6J1W - chains A and B of the 3 polymer chains in the assembly; structure by X-ray diffraction, 1.50 A resolution.

== Chain A ==
Molecule: HLA-A*3001
Organism: Homo sapiens
Chain sequence (274 residues; each row starts with the number of its first residue):
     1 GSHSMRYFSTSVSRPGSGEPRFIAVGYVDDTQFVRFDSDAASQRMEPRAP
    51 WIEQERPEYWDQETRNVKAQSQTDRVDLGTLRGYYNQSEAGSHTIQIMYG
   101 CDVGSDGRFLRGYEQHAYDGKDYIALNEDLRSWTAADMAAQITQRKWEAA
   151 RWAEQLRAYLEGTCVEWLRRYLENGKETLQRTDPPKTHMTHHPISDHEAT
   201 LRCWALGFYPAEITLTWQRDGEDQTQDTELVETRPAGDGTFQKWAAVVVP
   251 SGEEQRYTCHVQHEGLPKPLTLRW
Cystine bridges: C101-C164, C203-C259
From the paper describing this entry:
  - mutagenesis - D77N: increased binding to MTB
  - specificity-determining residues: D77

== Chain B ==
Molecule: Beta-2-microglobulin
Organism: Homo sapiens
Reference sequence: P61769 (B2MG_HUMAN); residues 1-99 here correspond to UniProt positions 21-119 (UniProt number = residue number + 20)
Chain sequence (99 residues; numbered 1 to 99; the number before each row is that of its first residue):
     1 IQRTPKIQVYSRHPAENGKSNFLNCYVSGFHPSDIEVDLLKNGERIEKVE
    51 HSDLSFSKDWSFYLLYYTEFTPTEKDEYACRVNHVTLSQPKIVKWDRDM
Cystine bridges: C25-C80
UniProt features mapped onto this chain:
  - modified residue: Q2 (Pyrrolidone carboxylic acid)
  - glycosylation: I1 (N-linked (Glc) (glycation) isoleucine), K19 (N-linked (Glc) (glycation) lysine), K41 (N-linked (Glc) (glycation) lysine), K48 (N-linked (Glc) (glycation) lysine), K58 (N-linked (Glc) (glycation) lysine), K91 (N-linked (Glc) (glycation) lysine), K94 (N-linked (Glc) (glycation) lysine)

== How chain A and chain B interact ==
Pairs across the interface - 52 pairs, chain A then chain B:
  F8(A) - S55(B)
  F8(A) - F56(B)
  S9(A) - F56(B)
  T10(A) - F56(B)
  T10(A) - F62(B)
  V12(A) - S33(B)
  I23(A) - L54(B)  hydrophobic
  V25(A) - D53(B)
  V25(A) - L54(B)
  V25(A) - S55(B)
  Y27(A) - S55(B)
  Y27(A) - Y63(B)
  Q32(A) - D53(B)  hydrogen bond
  R35(A) - D53(B)  salt bridge
  R48(A) - D53(B)  salt bridge
  Q96(A) - H31(B)  hydrogen bond
  Q96(A) - F56(B)
  Q96(A) - W60(B)  hydrogen bond (side chain-backbone)
  Q96(A) - F62(B)
  I97(A) - F56(B)
  Q115(A) - W60(B)
  H116(A) - W60(B)
  A117(A) - W60(B)  hydrophobic
  D119(A) - I1(B)
  D119(A) - H31(B)
  G120(A) - H31(B)  hydrogen bond (backbone-side chain)
  G120(A) - W60(B)
  K121(A) - I1(B)
  D122(A) - W60(B)  hydrogen bond
  R202(A) - M99(B)
  W204(A) - D98(B)
  W204(A) - M99(B)
  V231(A) - Q8(B)
  E232(A) - K6(B)
  E232(A) - Q8(B)  hydrogen bond (backbone-side chain)
  E232(A) - Y26(B)
  E232(A) - S28(B)  hydrogen bond
  T233(A) - Y26(B)
  R234(A) - Q8(B)  hydrogen bond
  R234(A) - Y10(B)
  R234(A) - M99(B)  hydrogen bond (side chain-backbone)
  P235(A) - Y10(B)  hydrogen bond (backbone-side chain)
  P235(A) - N24(B)
  P235(A) - Y26(B)
  A236(A) - R12(B)  hydrogen bond (backbone-side chain)
  A236(A) - N24(B)  hydrogen bond (backbone-side chain)
  G237(A) - R12(B)  hydrogen bond (backbone-side chain)
  D238(A) - R12(B)
  Q242(A) - Y10(B)
  Q242(A) - S11(B)  hydrogen bond (side chain-backbone)
  Q242(A) - R12(B)  hydrogen bond (side chain-backbone)
  W244(A) - M99(B)  hydrogen bond (side chain-backbone)
Interface residues without a listed pair, chain A (33 interface residues in all): T94, M98
Interface residues without a listed pair, chain B (24 interface residues in all): H13, H51, D59, L65

== Summary ==
33 residues of chain A and 24 residues of chain B are in contact, with 16 hydrogen bonds and 2 salt bridges.
Polar pairs include R35(A)-D53(B), R48(A)-D53(B) and Q32(A)-D53(B). The paper reports that D77N of chain A
increases binding to MTB; the specificity determinant D77(A).
Chain A is HLA-A*3001 and chain B is Beta-2-microglobulin, both from Homo sapiens; the structure, The
structure of HLA-A*3001/RT313, was determined by X-ray diffraction together with 6J1V, 6J29 and 6J2A from the
same study.
